4XT3 - chains A and B; structure by X-ray diffraction, 3.80 A resolution.

== Chain A ==
Protein: G-protein coupled receptor homolog US28
UniProt: P69332 (US28_HCMVA); residues 1-354 here = UniProt positions 1-354
Sequence (362 residues; each row starts with the number of its first residue; numbers below 1 keep their minus sign (Asp-7 is residue -7)):
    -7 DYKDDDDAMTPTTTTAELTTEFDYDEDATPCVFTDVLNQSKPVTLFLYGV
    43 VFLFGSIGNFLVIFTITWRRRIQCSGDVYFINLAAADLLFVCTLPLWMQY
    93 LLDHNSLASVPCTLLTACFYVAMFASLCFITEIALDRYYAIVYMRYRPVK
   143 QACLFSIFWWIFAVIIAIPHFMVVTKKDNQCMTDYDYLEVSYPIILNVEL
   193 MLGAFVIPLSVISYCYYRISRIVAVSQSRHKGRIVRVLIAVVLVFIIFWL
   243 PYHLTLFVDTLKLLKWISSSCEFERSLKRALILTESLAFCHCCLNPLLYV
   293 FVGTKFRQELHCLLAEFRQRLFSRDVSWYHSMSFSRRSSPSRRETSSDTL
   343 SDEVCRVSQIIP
Not modelled in the structure: -7 to 17, 97-99, 309-354
Sequence notes: expression tag (-7 to 0)
Swiss-Prot annotation at these positions:
  - glycosylation: Asn30 (N-linked (GlcNAc...) asparagine)
  - natural variant: Glu18 to Asp19 (sequence variant, change not given here; In strain: Isolate clinical VHL/E), Phe25 (F25L: In strain: Isolate clinical VHL/E), Arg267 (R267K: In strain: Isolate clinical VHL/E), Val346 (V346A: In strain: Isolate clinical VHL/E)
Disulfide bonds: Cys23-Cys263, Cys104-Cys173

== Chain B ==
Protein: Fractalkine
From: Homo sapiens
UniProt: P78423 (X3CL1_HUMAN); residues 1-77 here correspond to UniProt positions 25-101 (UniProt number = residue number + 24)
Sequence (91 residues; numbered 1 to 91; the number before each row is that of its first residue):
     1 EHHGVTKCNITCSKMTSKIPVALLIHYQQNQASCGKRAIILETRQHRLFC
    51 ADPKEQWVKDAMQHLDRQAAALTRNGGSGSGSAAALEVLFQ
Not modelled in the structure: 70-91
Sequence notes: expression tag (78-91)
Modified / non-standard residues: Glu1 (pyroglutamic acid; PCA)
Swiss-Prot annotation at these positions:
  - glycosylation: Asn9 (N-linked (GlcNAc...) asparagine)
Disulfide bonds: Cys8-Cys34, Cys12-Cys50
Covalently attached groups: N-acetylglucosamine (NAG) linked to Asn9

== Chain A / chain B interface ==
Contacting residue pairs (54):
  Glu18(A) - Phe49(B)
  Ala20(A) - Lys14(B)
  Ala20(A) - Met15(B)
  Ala20(A) - Thr16(B)
  Ala20(A) - Cys50(B)  hydrogen bond (backbone-backbone)
  Thr21(A) - Phe49(B)
  Pro22(A) - Leu48(B)
  Pro22(A) - Phe49(B)
  Pro22(A) - Cys50(B)  hydrophobic
  Cys23(A) - Asn9(B)
  Cys23(A) - Thr11(B)  hydrogen bond (backbone-backbone)
  Val24(A) - Asn9(B)
  Val24(A) - Ile10(B)  hydrophobic
  Phe25(A) - Asn9(B)  hydrogen bond (backbone-backbone)
  Phe25(A) - Thr11(B)
  Thr26(A) - Asn9(B)
  Leu29(A) - Thr6(B)
  Leu29(A) - Cys8(B)
  Tyr40(A) - His2(B)  hydrogen bond
  Tyr40(A) - Gly4(B)
  Trp89(A) - His2(B)
  Trp89(A) - Val5(B)  hydrophobic
  Tyr92(A) - Val5(B)  hydrophobic
  Leu93(A) - Gly4(B)
  Phe111(A) - His2(B)
  Tyr112(A) - Glu1(B)  hydrogen bond (side chain-backbone)
  Tyr112(A) - His2(B)
  Val166(A) - Glu1(B)
  Lys169(A) - Ala32(B)
  Asp170(A) - Ala32(B)
  Gln172(A) - Lys7(B)
  Gln172(A) - Gln31(B)  hydrogen bond
  Gln172(A) - Ala32(B)  hydrogen bond (side chain-backbone)
  Gln172(A) - Ser33(B)  hydrogen bond (side chain-backbone)
  Cys173(A) - Glu1(B)
  Cys173(A) - Ser33(B)
  Met174(A) - Glu1(B)
  Met174(A) - Ala32(B)
  Met174(A) - Gly35(B)
  Thr175(A) - Glu1(B)
  Thr175(A) - Gly35(B)
  Asp176(A) - Gly35(B)
  Tyr177(A) - Cys34(B)
  Tyr177(A) - Gly35(B)  hydrogen bond (backbone-backbone)
  Asp178(A) - Gly35(B)
  Asp178(A) - Lys36(B)
  Asp178(A) - Arg37(B)  hydrogen bond (side chain-backbone)
  Glu266(A) - Thr11(B)
  Leu273(A) - His3(B)
  Ile274(A) - His3(B)
  Ile274(A) - Gly4(B)
  Glu277(A) - His2(B)
  Glu277(A) - His3(B)  hydrogen bond (side chain-backbone)
  Glu277(A) - Gly4(B)  hydrogen bond (side chain-backbone)
Also at the interface, not in a pair above, chain A (33 interface residues in all): Thr36, Thr108, Tyr244, Leu248

== In short ==
The interface between chain A and chain B involves 33 residues on one side and 24 on the other; the contacts
include 12 hydrogen bonds. Among the polar pairs are Tyr40(A)-His2(B), Tyr112(A)-Glu1(B) and
Gln172(A)-Gln31(B). Covalently linked N-acetylglucosamine: at Asn9(B).
Chain A is G-protein coupled receptor homolog US28 and chain B is Fractalkine (Homo sapiens); the structure,
Structure of a viral GPCR bound to human chemokine CX3CL1, was determined by X-ray diffraction together with
4XT1 from the same study.
